PDB entry 6H0S | X-ray diffraction, 1.75 A resolution | chains A and C of the 3 polymer chains in the assembly

# Chain A
Protein: Formamidopyrimidine-DNA glycosylase
Source organism: Lactococcus lactis subsp. cremoris
Notes: EC 3.2.2.23, 4.2.99.18
UniProt: A0A165FVI1 (A0A165FVI1_LACLC); residues 1-271 here correspond to UniProt positions 2-272 (UniProt number = residue number + 1)
Sequence (271 residues; row label = number of the first residue in the row):
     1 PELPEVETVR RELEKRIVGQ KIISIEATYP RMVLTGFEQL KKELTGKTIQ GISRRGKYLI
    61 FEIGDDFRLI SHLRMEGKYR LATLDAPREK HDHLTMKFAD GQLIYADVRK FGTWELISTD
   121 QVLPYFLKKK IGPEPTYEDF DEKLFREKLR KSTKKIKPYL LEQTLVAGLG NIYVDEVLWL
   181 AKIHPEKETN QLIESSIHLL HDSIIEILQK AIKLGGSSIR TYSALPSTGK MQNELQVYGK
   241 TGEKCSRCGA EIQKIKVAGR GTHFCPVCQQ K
Differences from the reference sequence: engineered mutation Pro226 (Gly227 in A0A165FVI1)
Metal / ion sites: Zn2+: Cys245, Cys248, Cys265, Cys268

# Chain C
Molecule: 14-nt DNA strand
Sequence (14 nucleotides; each row starts with the number of its first residue):
    15 GCGAGAAACA AAGA

# Interface between chain A and chain C
Pairs across the interface - 12 pairs, chain A then chain C:
  Lys90(A) - DA25(C)  salt bridge to the phosphate
  His91(A) - DA24(C)  phosphate contact
  His91(A) - DA25(C)  salt bridge to the phosphate
  Val108(A) - DA24(C)  sugar contact
  Val108(A) - DA25(C)  sugar contact
  Arg109(A) - DC23(C)  hydrogen bond to the base
  Arg109(A) - DA24(C)  base contact
  Lys110(A) - DC23(C)  phosphate contact
  Lys110(A) - DA24(C)  salt bridge to the phosphate
  Phe111(A) - DA22(C)  stacking on the base
  Phe111(A) - DC23(C)  base contact
  Lys154(A) - DG17(C)  phosphate contact
Interface residues without a listed pair, chain A (8 interface residues in all): Arg74
Interface residues without a listed pair, chain C (6 interface residues in all): DC16

# In short
8 residues of chain A face 6 of chain C across their interface; the contacts include 1 hydrogen bond, 3 salt
bridges and 1 aromatic stacking contact. Polar contacts include Arg109(A)-DC23(C), Lys90(A)-DA25(C) and
His91(A)-DA25(C). Cys245(A), Cys248(A), Cys265(A) and Cys268(A) form the Zn2+ site.
Here chain A is Formamidopyrimidine-DNA glycosylase (Lactococcus lactis subsp. cremoris) and chain C is a
14-nt DNA strand. Entry 6H0S (Crystal structure of the complex between the Lactococcus lactis FPG mutant G226P
and a Fapy-dG containing ...) was determined by X-ray diffraction.
